Entry 7W5W (electron microscopy, 4.55 A resolution (low resolution: residue-level contacts below are approximate; hydrogen-bond / salt-bridge calls are withheld)); this record covers chains 2 and J of the 9 polymer chains in the assembly.

Chain 2:
Molecule: micF promoter DNA reverse strand
Sequence (70 nucleotides; numbered 2 to 71; the number before each row is that of its first residue):
     2 TGCATCCGTGAGTCGAGGGTAATAAGTTGCGAGTGAAGGTTTTGTTTTGA
    52 CATTCAGTGCTGTCAAATAC
Disordered / not traced: 65-71

Chain J:
Name: Regulatory protein SoxS
Organism: Escherichia coli K-12
UniProtKB: P0A9E2 (SOXS_ECOLI); residues 1-107 here = UniProt positions 1-107
Amino-acid sequence (107 residues; each row starts with the number of its first residue):
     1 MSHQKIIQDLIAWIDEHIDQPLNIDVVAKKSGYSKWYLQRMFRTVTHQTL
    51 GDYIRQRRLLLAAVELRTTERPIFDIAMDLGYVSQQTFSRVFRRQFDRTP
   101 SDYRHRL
UniProt features mapped onto this chain:
  - DNA-binding region (H-T-H motif): Asp25 to Thr46, Ile73 to Phe96
Reported in the primary citation:
  - binding site for micF promoter DNA forward strand: Tyr33, Trp36, Arg40, Thr87, Arg90

Chain 2 / chain J interface:
Residue-residue contacts (31):
  DT47(2) with Ile73(J); Gln85(J); Gln86(J); Ser101(J)
  DT48(2) with Ile73(J); Gln85(J); Gln86(J); Ser89(J); Thr99(J); Pro100(J); Ser101(J)
  DT49(2) with Gln86(J); Ser89(J); Arg93(J)
  DG50(2) with Arg90(J)
  DC56(2) with Ile24(J)
  DA57(2) with Ile24(J); Gln39(J)
  DG58(2) with Gln39(J); Thr49(J); Leu50(J); Gly51(J)
  DT59(2) with Trp36(J); Gln39(J); Arg43(J); Thr49(J)
  DG60(2) with Trp36(J); Arg43(J)
  DC61(2) with Trp36(J); Arg40(J)
  DT62(2) with Arg40(J)
Other interface residues (no listed pair), chain J (19 interface residues in all): Asp52, Pro72

Summary:
Chain 2 and chain J form an interface of 11 and 19 residues respectively. From the paper: a binding site for
micF promoter DNA forward strand at Tyr33(J), Trp36(J) and Arg40(J) among others.
Here chain 2 is micF promoter DNA reverse strand and chain J is Regulatory protein SoxS (Escherichia coli
K-12). Entry 7W5W (Cryo-EM structure of SoxS-dependent transcription activation complex with micF promoter
DNA) was determined by electron microscopy together with 7W5X and 7W5Y from the same study.
